Entry 1U92 (X-ray diffraction, 2.24 A resolution); this record covers chains B and C of the 3 polymer chains in the assembly.

Chain B:
Protein: Antibody 2F5 (heavy chain)
Organism: Homo sapiens
Notes: antibody fragment or engineered binder
Chain sequence (234 residues; row label = number of the first residue in the row; a row labelled like 35A-35B holds insertion residues (35A, then the next letters in order)):
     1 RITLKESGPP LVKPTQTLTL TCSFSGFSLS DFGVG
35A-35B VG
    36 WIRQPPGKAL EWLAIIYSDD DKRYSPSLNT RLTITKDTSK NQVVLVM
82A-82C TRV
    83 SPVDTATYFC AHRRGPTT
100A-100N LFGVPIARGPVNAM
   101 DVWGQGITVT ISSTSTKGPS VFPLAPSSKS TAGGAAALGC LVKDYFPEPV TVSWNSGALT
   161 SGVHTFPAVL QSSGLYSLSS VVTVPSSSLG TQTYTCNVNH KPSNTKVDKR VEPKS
Not modelled in the structure: 127-134, 190-191
Disulfide bonds: Cys-22/Cys-92, Cys-140/Cys-196

Chain C:
Protein: GP41 peptide analog
Chain sequence (7 residues; each row starts with the number of its first residue):
     1 EADKWQS
Covalent attachments: covalent link Ala-2/Gln-6

Chain B / chain C interface:
Residue-residue contacts (13):
  Gly-33(B) / Trp-5(C)
  Tyr-52(B) / Asp-3(C)
  Tyr-52(B) / Lys-4(C)
  Asp-54(B) / Lys-4(C)  salt bridge
  Asp-56(B) / Lys-4(C)  salt bridge
  Arg-58(B) / Glu-1(C)  salt bridge
  Arg-95(B) / Asp-3(C)  salt bridge
  Arg-95(B) / Trp-5(C)
  Pro-98(B) / Trp-5(C)
  Arg-100H(B) / Trp-5(C)  hydrogen bond (side chain-backbone)
  Arg-100H(B) / Gln-6(C)  hydrogen bond (side chain-backbone)
  Arg-100H(B) / Ser-7(C)  hydrogen bond (side chain-backbone)
  Val-100K(B) / Trp-5(C)
Interface residues without a listed pair, chain B (13 interface residues in all): Phe-32, Arg-96, Gly-97, Asn-100L

Overview:
13 residues of chain B face 6 of chain C across their interface, with 3 hydrogen bonds and 4 salt bridges.
Polar contacts include Asp-54(B)/Lys-4(C), Asp-56(B)/Lys-4(C) and Arg-58(B)/Glu-1(C).
Chain B is Antibody 2F5 (heavy chain) (Homo sapiens) and chain C is GP41 peptide analog; the structure,
Crystal structure of the HIV-1 Cross Neutralizing Monoclonal Antibody 2F5 in complex with gp41 Peptide Analog
..., was determined by X-ray diffraction, deposited together with 1U8H, 1U8I, 1U8J, 1U8L, 1U8M, 1U8N and 14
further entries.
